PDB entry 8DA9 | X-ray diffraction, 1.35 A resolution | chains A and B

[Chain A]
Name: Immunoglobulin G-binding protein A
Source organism: Staphylococcus aureus
UniProtKB: P38507 (SPA_STAAU); residues 2-58 here correspond to UniProt positions 213-269 (UniProt number = residue number + 211)
Sequence (67 residues; each row starts with the number of its first residue; numbering starts at 0):
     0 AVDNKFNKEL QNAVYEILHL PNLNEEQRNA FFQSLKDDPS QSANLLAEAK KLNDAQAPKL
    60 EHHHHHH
Disordered / not traced: 58-66
Sequence notes: expression tag (0-1, 59-66); engineered mutation Leu9 (Gln220 in P38507), Val13 (Phe224 in P38507), Ala29 (Gly240 in P38507), Phe31 (Ile242 in P38507)
Modified positions: Lys4 (N-dimethyl-lysine; MLY); Lys35 (N-dimethyl-lysine; MLY)

[Chain B]
Name: Affibody LL2.FIIV
Source organism: synthetic construct
Notes: antibody fragment or engineered binder
Sequence (67 residues; each row starts with the number of its first residue; numbering starts at 0):
     0 AVDNKFNKEF SVAGREIITL PNLNDPQKKA FIVSLWDDPS QSANLLAEAK KLNDAQAPKL
    60 EHHHHHH
Disordered / not traced: 58-66
Modified positions: Lys4 (N-dimethyl-lysine; MLY); Lys27 (N-dimethyl-lysine; MLY)

[Chain A / chain B interface]
Residue-residue contacts (26; chain A residue first):
  Leu9(A) - Trp35(B)
  Gln10(A) - Val32(B)
  Val13(A) - Phe9(B)  hydrophobic
  Val13(A) - Trp35(B)  hydrophobic
  Tyr14(A) - Ile17(B)  hydrophobic
  Tyr14(A) - Asp24(B)
  Tyr14(A) - Lys27(B)
  Tyr14(A) - Lys28(B)
  Leu17(A) - Gly13(B)
  Leu17(A) - Arg14(B)  hydrogen bond (backbone-side chain)
  Leu17(A) - Ile17(B)  hydrophobic
  Leu17(A) - Ile31(B)  hydrophobic
  His18(A) - Arg14(B)
  His18(A) - Ile17(B)
  His18(A) - Lys27(B)
  Glu24(A) - Ser10(B)
  Arg27(A) - Ser10(B)
  Arg27(A) - Arg14(B)
  Asn28(A) - Asn6(B)
  Asn28(A) - Ser10(B)  hydrogen bond
  Phe31(A) - Phe9(B)  hydrophobic
  Phe31(A) - Ser10(B)
  Phe31(A) - Trp35(B)
  Gln32(A) - Lys4(B)
  Gln32(A) - Asn6(B)  hydrogen bond
  Lys35(A) - Trp35(B)
Also at the interface, not in a pair above, chain A (14 interface residues in all): Leu19, Leu34
Also at the interface, not in a pair above, chain B (15 interface residues in all): Lys7, Pro38

[Summary]
The interface between chain A and chain B involves 14 residues on one side and 15 on the other; the contacts
include 3 hydrogen bonds. Among the polar pairs are Leu17(A)-Arg14(B), Asn28(A)-Ser10(B) and Gln32(A)-Asn6(B).
Chain A is Immunoglobulin G-binding protein A (Staphylococcus aureus) and chain B is Affibody LL2.FIIV
(synthetic construct); the structure, Coevolved affibody-Z domain pair LL2.c3, was determined by X-ray
diffraction, deposited together with 8DA3, 8DA4, 8DA5, 8DA6, 8DA7, 8DA8 and 3 further entries.
